PDB entry 4Z20 | X-ray diffraction, 3.20 A resolution | chains A and B of the 3 polymer chains in the assembly

[Chain A]
Name: Meganuclease I-smami
From: Sordaria macrospora (strain ATCC MYA-333 / DSM 997 / K(L3346) / K-hell)
Reference sequence: F7WD42 (F7WD42_SORMK); residues 1-302 here correspond to UniProt positions 114-415 (UniProt number = residue number + 113)
Chain sequence (303 residues; numbered 0 to 302; the number before each row is that of its first residue; numbering starts at 0):
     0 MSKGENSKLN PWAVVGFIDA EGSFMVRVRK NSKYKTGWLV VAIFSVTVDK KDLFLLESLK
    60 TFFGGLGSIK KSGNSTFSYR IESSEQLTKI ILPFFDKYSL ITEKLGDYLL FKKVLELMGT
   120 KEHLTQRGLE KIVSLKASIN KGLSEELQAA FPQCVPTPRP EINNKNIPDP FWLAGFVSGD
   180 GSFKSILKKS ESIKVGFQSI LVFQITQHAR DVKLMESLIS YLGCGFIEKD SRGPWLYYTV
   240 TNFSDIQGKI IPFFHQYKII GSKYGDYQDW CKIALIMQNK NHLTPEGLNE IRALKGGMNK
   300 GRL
Unresolved in the structure: 0-2, 160-161
Sequence notes: initiating methionine (0); conflict Asn-165 (Leu278 in F7WD42), Gln-267 (Met380 in F7WD42)
Metal / ion sites: Ca2+: Ala-19, Asp-179 (shared with DT16(B) of chain B)

[Chain B]
Molecule: 26-nt DNA strand
Sequence (26 nucleotides; row label = number of the first residue in the row):
     1 GGGTACACCT GACAATGGAG GATAGG
Metal / ion sites: Ca2+: DT16 (shared with Ala-19(A), Asp-179(A) of chain A)

[How chain A and chain B interact]
Contacting residue pairs (43; chain A residue first):
  Ala-19(A) / DT16(B)  phosphate contact
  Glu-20(A) / DA15(B)  phosphate contact
  Glu-20(A) / DT16(B)  phosphate contact
  Ser-22(A) / DG17(B)  phosphate contact
  Met-24(A) / DG17(B)  base contact
  Met-24(A) / DG18(B)  phosphate contact
  Arg-26(A) / DA19(B)  salt bridge to the phosphate
  Arg-26(A) / DG20(B)  hydrogen bond to the base
  Arg-28(A) / DG20(B)  hydrogen bond to the base
  Arg-28(A) / DG21(B)  hydrogen bond to the base
  Thr-46(A) / DA15(B)  sugar contact
  Thr-46(A) / DT16(B)  base contact
  Val-47(A) / DA15(B)  phosphate contact
  Asp-48(A) / DA15(B)  hydrogen bond to the phosphate
  Ser-71(A) / DG17(B)  base contact
  Ser-74(A) / DA14(B)  phosphate contact
  Thr-75(A) / DA14(B)  sugar contact
  Arg-79(A) / DG18(B)  hydrogen bond to the base
  Arg-79(A) / DA19(B)  base contact
  Lys-135(A) / DG18(B)  salt bridge to the phosphate
  Asn-139(A) / DG18(B)  phosphate contact
  Ser-191(A) / DG2(B)  sugar contact
  Ser-191(A) / DG3(B)  hydrogen bond to the base
  Ile-192(A) / DG3(B)  phosphate contact
  Ile-192(A) / DT4(B)  base contact
  Lys-193(A) / DG3(B)  hydrogen bond to the phosphate
  Gln-197(A) / DT4(B)  base contact
  Gln-197(A) / DA5(B)  hydrogen bond to the base
  Phe-225(A) / DC6(B)  sugar contact
  Phe-225(A) / DA7(B)  phosphate contact
  Glu-227(A) / DC8(B)  base contact
  Asp-229(A) / DT10(B)  base contact
  Ser-230(A) / DC9(B)  hydrogen bond to the phosphate
  Arg-231(A) / DT10(B)  base contact
  Arg-231(A) / DG11(B)  hydrogen bond to the base
  Thr-240(A) / DA5(B)  sugar contact
  Thr-240(A) / DC6(B)  hydrogen bond to the phosphate
  Asn-241(A) / DA5(B)  phosphate contact
  Asn-241(A) / DC6(B)  hydrogen bond to the phosphate
  Phe-242(A) / DA5(B)  hydrogen bond to the phosphate
  His-281(A) / DT4(B)  salt bridge to the phosphate
  Leu-282(A) / DG3(B)  phosphate contact
  Leu-282(A) / DT4(B)  phosphate contact
Interface residues without a listed pair, chain A (33 interface residues in all): Gly-141, Asp-179, Tyr-236, Ser-243

[Overview]
Chain A and chain B form an interface of 33 and 18 residues respectively, with 13 hydrogen bonds and 3 salt
bridges. Among the polar pairs are Arg-26(A)/DG20(B), Arg-28(A)/DG20(B) and Arg-28(A)/DG21(B). The Ca2+ site
is built by Ala-19(A), Asp-179(A) and DT16(B).
Chain A is Meganuclease I-smami (Sordaria macrospora (strain ATCC MYA-333 / DSM 997 / K(L3346) / K-hell)) and
chain B is a 26-nt DNA strand; the structure, Crystal Structure of Meganuclease I-SmaMI Bound to Uncleaveable
DNA with a TTGT Central Four, was determined by X-ray diffraction together with 4Z1Z, 4YIS, 4YIT and 4YHX from
the same study.
